Entry 9LBZ (electron microscopy, 4.00 A resolution); this record covers chains B and d of the 52 polymer chains in the assembly.

# Chain B
Protein: Probable portal protein
From: Escherichia phage N4
Reference sequence: A0MZE1 (PORTL_BPN4); residues 1-763 here = UniProt positions 1-763
Sequence (763 residues; each row starts with the number of its first residue):
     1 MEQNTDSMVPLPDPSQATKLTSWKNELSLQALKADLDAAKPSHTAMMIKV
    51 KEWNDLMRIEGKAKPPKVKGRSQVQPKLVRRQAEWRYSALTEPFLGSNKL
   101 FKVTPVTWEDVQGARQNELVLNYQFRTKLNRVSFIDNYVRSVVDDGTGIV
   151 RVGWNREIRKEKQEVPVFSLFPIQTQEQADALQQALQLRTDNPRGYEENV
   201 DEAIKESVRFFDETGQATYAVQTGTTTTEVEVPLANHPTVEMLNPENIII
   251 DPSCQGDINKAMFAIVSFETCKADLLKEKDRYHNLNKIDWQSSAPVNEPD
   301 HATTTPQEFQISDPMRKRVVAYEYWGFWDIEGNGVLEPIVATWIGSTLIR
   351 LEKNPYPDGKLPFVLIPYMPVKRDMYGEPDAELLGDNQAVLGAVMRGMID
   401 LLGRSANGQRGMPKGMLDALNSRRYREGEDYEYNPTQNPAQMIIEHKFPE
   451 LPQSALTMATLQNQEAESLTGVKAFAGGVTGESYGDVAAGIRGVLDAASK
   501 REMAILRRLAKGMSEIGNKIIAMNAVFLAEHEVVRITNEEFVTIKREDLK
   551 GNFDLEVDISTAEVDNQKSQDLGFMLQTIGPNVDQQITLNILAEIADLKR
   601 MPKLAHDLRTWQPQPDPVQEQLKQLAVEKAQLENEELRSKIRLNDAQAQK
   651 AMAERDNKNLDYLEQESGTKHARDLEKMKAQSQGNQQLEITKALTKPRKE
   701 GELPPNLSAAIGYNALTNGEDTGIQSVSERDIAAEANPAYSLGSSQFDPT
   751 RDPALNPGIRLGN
Unresolved in the structure: 1-9, 667-763

# Chain d
Protein: Major capsid protein
From: Escherichia phage N4
Reference sequence: Q859Q5 (CAPSD_BPN4); numbering as in UniProt (aligned over 1-401)
Sequence (401 residues; numbered 1 to 401; the number before each row is that of its first residue):
     1 MLNYNAPTDGQKSSIDGANSDQMQTFFWLKKAIITARKEQYFMPLASVTN
    51 MPKHYGKTIKVYEYVPLLDDRNINDQGIDASGATIVNGNLYGSSKDIGNI
   101 TSKLPLLTENGGRVNRVGFTRIAREGSIHKFGFFYEFTQESIDFDSDDGL
   151 MEHLSRELMNGATQITEAVLQKDLLAAAGTVLYAGAATSDATITGEGSTP
   201 SVVSYKNLMRLDQILTENRTPTQTTIITGSRMIDTKVIGATRVMYVGSEL
   251 VPELKAMKDLFGNKAFIETQHYADAGTIMNGEVGSIDKFRIIQVPEMLHW
   301 AGAGAQATGANPGYRTSMVSGQEHYDVYPMLVVGDDSFTSIGFQTDGKSL
   351 KFTVMTKMPGKETADRNDPYGETGFSSIKWYYGILVKRPERLALIKTVAP
   401 L
Unresolved in the structure: 1-24

# How chain B and chain d interact
Pairs across the interface (24):
  Pro10(B) with Leu45(d); Met279(d)
  Leu11(B) with Tyr41(d), hydrophobic; Pro44(d), hydrophobic; Met279(d); Asn280(d), hydrogen bond (backbone-backbone)
  Pro12(B) with Asn280(d)
  Asp13(B) with Ile278(d), hydrogen bond (backbone-backbone); Met279(d); Asn280(d)
  Pro14(B) with Asn280(d)
  Gln16(B) with Ile278(d)
  Thr44(B) with Lys31(d)
  Lys51(B) with Lys30(d)
  Glu60(B) with Phe144(d)
  Gly61(B) with Phe144(d)
  Lys64(B) with Phe144(d)
  Val296(B) with Arg156(d), hydrogen bond (backbone-side chain)
  Pro299(B) with Arg156(d)
  Gln307(B) with Glu152(d), hydrogen bond (side chain-backbone); Ser155(d); Arg156(d)
  Glu308(B) with Val354(d)
  Ser312(B) with Asp346(d)
Also at the interface, not in a pair above, chain B (22 interface residues in all): Ile48, Gln291, Ser292, Asn297, Glu298, Asp300
Also at the interface, not in a pair above, chain d (20 interface residues in all): Phe27, Ile34, Arg37, Ala273, Gly276, Gly281

# Summary
The interface between chain B and chain d involves 22 residues on one side and 20 on the other; the contacts
include 4 hydrogen bonds. Among the polar pairs are Val296(B)-Arg156(d), Gln307(B)-Glu152(d) and
Leu11(B)-Asn280(d).
Chain B is Probable portal protein and chain d is Major capsid protein, both from Escherichia phage N4; the
structure, unique-vertex of mature phage N4, was determined by electron microscopy (same publication as 9LC0,
9LC1 and 9LD7).
